PDB entry 2GEW | X-ray diffraction, 0.97 A resolution | chain A

# Chain A
Protein: Cholesterol oxidase
Source organism: Streptomyces sp
Notes: EC 1.1.3.6
UniProtKB: P12676 (CHOD_STRS0); residues 6-509 here correspond to UniProt positions 43-546 (UniProt number = residue number + 37)
Chain sequence (504 residues; numbered 6 to 509; the number before each row is that of its first residue):
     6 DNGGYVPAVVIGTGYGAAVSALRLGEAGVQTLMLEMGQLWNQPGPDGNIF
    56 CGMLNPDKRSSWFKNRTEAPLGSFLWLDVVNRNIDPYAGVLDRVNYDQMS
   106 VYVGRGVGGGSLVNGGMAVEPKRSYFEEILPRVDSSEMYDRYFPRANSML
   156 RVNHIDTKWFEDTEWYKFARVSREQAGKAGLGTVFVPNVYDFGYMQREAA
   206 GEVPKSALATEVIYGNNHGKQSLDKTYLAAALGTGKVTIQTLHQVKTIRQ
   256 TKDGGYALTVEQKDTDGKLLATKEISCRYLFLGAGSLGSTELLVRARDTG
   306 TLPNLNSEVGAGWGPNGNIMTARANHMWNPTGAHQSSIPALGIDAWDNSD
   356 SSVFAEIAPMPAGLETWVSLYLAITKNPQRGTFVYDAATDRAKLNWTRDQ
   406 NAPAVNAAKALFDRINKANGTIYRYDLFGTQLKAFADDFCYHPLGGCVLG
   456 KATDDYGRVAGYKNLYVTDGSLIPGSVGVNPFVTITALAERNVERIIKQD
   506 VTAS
Unresolved in the structure: 6-7, 509
Ligand contacts:
  - FAD (flavin-adenine dinucleotide): I16, G17, T18, G19, Y20, G21, L39, E40, M41, G42, L96, Y107, V108, G109, R110, G111, G114, G115, S116, V118, N119, G120, G121, M122, I218, H248, Q249, V250, G288, A289, G290, S291, G293, L297, Y446, H447, D474, G475, N485, P486, F487, I490
  - oxygen molecule (OXY): M122, F359, A360, E361, L377, I379, N485
Curated features (UniProtKB/Swiss-Prot):
  - active site (Proton acceptor): E361, H447
  - binding site (FAD): Y20, G21, E40, G115, N119, G120, M122, V250, G475, F487

# In short
Ligands of chain A: flavin-adenine dinucleotide and oxygen molecule. From UniProt: active-site residues E361
and H447 and 10 FAD-binding residues.
Chain A is Cholesterol oxidase (Streptomyces sp); the structure, Atomic resolution structure of cholesterol
oxidase @ pH 9.0 (Streptomyces sp. SA-COO), was determined by X-ray diffraction (same publication as 1N4U,
1N4V and 1N4W).
